Entry 6N7I (electron microscopy, 3.20 A resolution); this record covers chains A and F of the 7 polymer chains in the assembly.

# Chain A (and F)
Protein: DNA primase/helicase
Organism: Enterobacteria phage T7
Notes: EC 2.7.7.-, 3.6.4.12; chain F of this document is another copy of the same molecule, construct and numbering; everything in this record applies to it too
Reference sequence: P03692 (PRIM_BPT7); residue numbers follow UniProt; this construct covers 1-566
Amino-acid sequence (566 residues; numbered 1 to 566; the number before each row is that of its first residue):
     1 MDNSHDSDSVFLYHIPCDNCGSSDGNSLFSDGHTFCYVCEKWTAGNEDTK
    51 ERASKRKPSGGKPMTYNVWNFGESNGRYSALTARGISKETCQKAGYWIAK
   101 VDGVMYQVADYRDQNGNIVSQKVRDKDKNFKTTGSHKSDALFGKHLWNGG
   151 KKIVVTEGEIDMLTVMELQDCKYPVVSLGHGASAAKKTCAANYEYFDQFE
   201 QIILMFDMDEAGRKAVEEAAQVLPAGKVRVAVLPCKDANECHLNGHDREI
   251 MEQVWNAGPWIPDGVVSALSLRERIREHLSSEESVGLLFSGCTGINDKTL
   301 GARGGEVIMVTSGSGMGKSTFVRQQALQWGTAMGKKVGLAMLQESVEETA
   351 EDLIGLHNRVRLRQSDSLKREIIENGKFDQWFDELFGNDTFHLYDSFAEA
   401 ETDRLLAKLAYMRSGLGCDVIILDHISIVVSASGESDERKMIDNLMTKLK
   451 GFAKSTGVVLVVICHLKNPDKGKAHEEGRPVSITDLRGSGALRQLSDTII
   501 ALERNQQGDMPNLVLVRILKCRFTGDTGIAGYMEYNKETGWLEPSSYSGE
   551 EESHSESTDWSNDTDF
Disordered / not traced: 1-263, 281-284, 397-401, 431-436, 550-566 (chain F: 1-263, 281-566)
Differences from the reference sequence: engineered mutation Q343 (Glu in P03692)
Residues lining bound ligands: dTTP (TTP): Q494, K520, C521, R522, F523, T524, G525
Curated features (UniProtKB/Swiss-Prot):
  - zinc finger: C17 to C39 (C4-like)
  - region: E550 to F566 (Binding to viral DNA polymerase)
  - binding site (Zn(2+)): C17, C20, C36, C39
  - binding site (Mg(2+)): E157, D207, D237
  - binding site (ATP): S312 to S319
  - site (dTTP/dATP binding): R361, H465, R504, R522, Y535
Reported in the primary citation:
  - binding site for the 25-nt DNA strand: K467, N468, R487, G488, G490
  - binding site for dTTP: R504, R522, Y535
  - mutagenesis - E343Q: abolished catalytic activity (citing earlier work)
  - mutagenesis - E343Q: increased binding to the 25-nt DNA strand (citing earlier work)
  - catalytic residues: H465, Q494
  - specificity-determining residues: H33 (citing earlier work)

# Interface between chain A and chain F
Contacting residue pairs (28; chain A residue first):
  V346(A) with L271(F), hydrophobic
  E347(A) with R274(F), salt bridge; H278(F)
  E348(A) with H278(F), salt bridge
  A350(A) with L271(F), hydrophobic; I275(F), hydrophobic
  E351(A) with I275(F); H278(F), salt bridge; L279(F)
  I354(A) with I275(F), hydrophobic
  I373(A) with R276(F)
  F378(A) with I275(F), hydrophobic; R276(F)
  D379(A) with R276(F), salt bridge
  F382(A) with A268(F); L271(F); R272(F)
  F386(A) with A268(F); L269(F)
  D389(A) with L269(F)
  F391(A) with A268(F)
  H392(A) with S267(F)
  L393(A) with V265(F); V266(F), hydrogen bond (backbone-backbone)
  Y394(A) with G264(F); V265(F), hydrophobic
  D395(A) with G264(F)
  M412(A) with V265(F), hydrophobic
Other interface residues (no listed pair), chain A (21 interface residues in all): K369, I372, K408
Other interface residues (no listed pair), chain F (14 interface residues in all): E273

# In short
The interface between chain A and chain F involves 21 residues on one side and 14 on the other, with 1
hydrogen bond and 4 salt bridges. Polar contacts include E347(A)-R274(F), E348(A)-H278(F) and E351(A)-H278(F).
Chain A binds dTTP. From the paper: catalytic residues H465(A) and Q494(A); E343Q of chain A abolishes
catalytic activity.
Both chains are DNA primase/helicase (Enterobacteria phage T7). Entry 6N7I (Structure of bacteriophage T7
E343Q mutant gp4 helicase-primase in complex with ssDNA, dTTP, AC dinucleotide and ...) was determined by
electron microscopy, deposited together with 6N7N, 6N7S, 6N7T, 6N7V, 6N7W, 6N9U and 3 further entries.
